PDB entry 3Q29 | X-ray diffraction, 2.30 A resolution | chains A and C

== Chain A (and C) ==
Protein: Maltose-binding periplasmic protein/alpha-synuclein chimeric protein
Organism: Escherichia coli
Notes: chain C of this document is another copy of the same molecule, construct and numbering; everything in this record applies to it too
UniProt: chimeric construct of P0AEX9, P37840: residues 2-367 from P0AEX9 (MALE_ECOLI) positions 27-392 (UniProt number = residue number + 25); residues 372-390 from P37840 positions 1-19 (UniProt number = residue number - 371)
Chain sequence (390 residues; each row starts with the number of its first residue):
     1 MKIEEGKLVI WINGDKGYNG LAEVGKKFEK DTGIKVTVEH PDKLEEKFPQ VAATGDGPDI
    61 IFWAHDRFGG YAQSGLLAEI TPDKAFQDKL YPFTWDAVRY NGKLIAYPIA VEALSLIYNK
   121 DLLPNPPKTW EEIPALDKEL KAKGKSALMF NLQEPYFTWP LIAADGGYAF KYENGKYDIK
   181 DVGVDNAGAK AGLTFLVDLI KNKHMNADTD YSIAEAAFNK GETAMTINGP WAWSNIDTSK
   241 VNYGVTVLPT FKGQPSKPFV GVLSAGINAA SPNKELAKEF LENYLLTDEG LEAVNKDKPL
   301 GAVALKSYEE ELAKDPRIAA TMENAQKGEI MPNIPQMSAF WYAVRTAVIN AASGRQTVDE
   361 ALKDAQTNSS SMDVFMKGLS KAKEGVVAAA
Not modelled in the structure: 1, 383-390 (chain C: 1, 386-390)
Differences from the reference sequence: initiating methionine (1, 1); linker (368-371)
Curated features (UniProtKB/Swiss-Prot):
  - binding site (Cu cation): D373
  - modified residue: M372 (N-acetylmethionine)

== Chain A / chain C interface ==
Residue-residue contacts - 27 pairs, chain A then chain C:
  Y91(A) with M372(C); D373(C); M376(C), hydrophobic
  F93(A) with M376(C); L379(C), hydrophobic; S380(C)
  V111(A) with M376(C), hydrophobic
  Y172(A) with K383(C); E384(C), hydrogen bond
  N174(A) with A53(C); T54(C)
  Y177(A) with K383(C)
  G253(A) with N101(C); G102(C)
  Q254(A) with N101(C); K103(C), hydrogen bond
  P255(A) with N101(C)
  A313(A) with K180(C), hydrogen bond (backbone-side chain)
  A319(A) with K180(C)
  E323(A) with K176(C)
  A325(A) with L379(C)
  Q326(A) with Q73(C), hydrogen bond (backbone-side chain); F375(C); G378(C); L379(C)
  K327(A) with N101(C)
  I330(A) with K383(C)
Interface residues without a listed pair, chain A (24 interface residues in all): T94, D96, A302, K306, E309, L312, I318, M322
Interface residues without a listed pair, chain C (18 interface residues in all): I179

== In short ==
The interface between chain A and chain C involves 24 residues on one side and 18 on the other, with 4
hydrogen bonds. Polar contacts include Y172(A)-E384(C), Q254(A)-K103(C) and A313(A)-K180(C). Curated
annotation (UniProt) lists Cu cation-binding residue D373(A) on chain A.
Chain A and chain C are both Maltose-binding periplasmic protein/alpha-synuclein chimeric protein (Escherichia
coli); the structure, Cyrstal structure of human alpha-synuclein (1-19) fused to maltose binding protein
(MBP), was determined by X-ray diffraction together with 3Q25, 3Q26, 3Q27 and 3Q28 from the same study.
